PDB entry 6OES | electron microscopy, 3.06 A resolution | chains D and F of the 10 polymer chains in the assembly

Chain D:
Name: V(D)J recombination-activating protein 2
Organism: Mus musculus
UniProt: P21784 (RAG2_MOUSE); residues 1-527 here = UniProt positions 1-527
Sequence (527 residues; row label = number of the first residue in the row):
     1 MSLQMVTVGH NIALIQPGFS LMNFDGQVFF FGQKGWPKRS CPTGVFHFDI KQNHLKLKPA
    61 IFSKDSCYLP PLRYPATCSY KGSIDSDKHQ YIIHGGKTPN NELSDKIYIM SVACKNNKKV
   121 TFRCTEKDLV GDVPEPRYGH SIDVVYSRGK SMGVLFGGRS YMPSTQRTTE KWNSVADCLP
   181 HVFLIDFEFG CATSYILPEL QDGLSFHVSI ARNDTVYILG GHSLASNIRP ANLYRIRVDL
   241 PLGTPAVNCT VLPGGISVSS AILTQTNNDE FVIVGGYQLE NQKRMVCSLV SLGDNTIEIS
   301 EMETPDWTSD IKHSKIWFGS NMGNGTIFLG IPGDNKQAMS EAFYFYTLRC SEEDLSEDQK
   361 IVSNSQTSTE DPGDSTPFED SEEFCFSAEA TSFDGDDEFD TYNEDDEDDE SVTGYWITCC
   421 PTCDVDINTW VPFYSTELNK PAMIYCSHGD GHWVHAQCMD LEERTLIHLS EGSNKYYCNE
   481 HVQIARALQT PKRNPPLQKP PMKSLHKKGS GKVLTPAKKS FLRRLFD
Not modelled in the structure: 82-87, 352-527
UniProt features mapped onto this chain:
  - zinc finger: Trp-416 to Ile-484 (PHD-type)
  - binding site (Zn(2+)): Cys-419, Cys-423, Cys-446, His-452, His-455, Cys-458, Cys-478, His-481
  - mutagenesis: Asp-128 (D128N: Does not affect the endonuclease activity of the RAG complex), Glu-199 (E199Q: Does not affect the endonuclease activity of the RAG complex), Asp-202 (D202N: Does not affect the endonuclease activity of the RAG complex), Glu-280 (E280Q: Does not affect the endonuclease activity of the RAG complex), Asp-310 (D310N: Does not affect the endonuclease activity of the RAG complex), Asp-358 (D358N: Does not affect the endonuclease activity of the RAG complex), Asp-374 (D374N: Does not affect the endonuclease activity of the RAG complex), Tyr-402 (Y402A: Reduced interaction with histones), Asn-403 (N403A: Reduced interaction with histones), Asp-406 (D406A: Reduced interaction with histones), Glu-407 (E407A: Reduced interaction with histones), Asp-408 (D408A: Induces a slight reduction in V(D)J recombination without affecting interaction with histones), 7 further mutagenesis entries in UniProt

Chain F:
Molecule: 50-nt DNA strand
Sequence (50 nucleotides; each row starts with the number of its first residue):
     1 CGGGTTTTTG TTAAGGGCTG TATCACTGTG CGGCGCAGGC CAGATCCAGG
Not modelled in the structure: 1-15
Ion coordination: Ca2+: DC31 (shared with 2 residues of chain A)

Interface between chain D and chain F:
Contacting residue pairs (5; chain D residue first):
  Lys-38(D) / DG39(F)  salt bridge to the phosphate
  Lys-38(D) / DC40(F)  phosphate contact
  Arg-39(D) / DC40(F)  hydrogen bond to the phosphate
  Arg-39(D) / DC41(F)  phosphate contact
  Ser-40(D) / DC40(F)  phosphate contact
Also at the interface, not in a pair above, chain D (4 interface residues in all): Met-339
Also at the interface, not in a pair above, chain F (4 interface residues in all): DA37

Overview:
Chain D and chain F each contribute 4 residues to their interface; the contacts include 1 hydrogen bond and 1
salt bridge. Polar pairs include Arg-39(D)/DC40(F) and Lys-38(D)/DG39(F). UniProt lists 8 Zn2+-binding
residues and 19 mutagenesis sites on chain D.
Chain D is V(D)J recombination-activating protein 2 (Mus musculus) and chain F is a 50-nt DNA strand; the
structure, Cryo-EM structure of mouse RAG1/2 STC complex (without NBD domain), was determined by electron
microscopy (same publication as 6OET).
